9E0O - chains F and J of the 10 polymer chains in the assembly; structure by electron microscopy, 2.00 A resolution.

== Chain F (and J) ==
Protein: Lysine decarboxylase, inducible
From: Hafnia alvei ATCC 51873
Notes: chain J of this document is another copy of the same molecule, construct and numbering; everything in this record applies to it too
UniProt: G9Y9L1 (G9Y9L1_HAFAL); numbering as in UniProt (aligned over 1-710)
Sequence (710 residues; row label = number of the first residue in the row):
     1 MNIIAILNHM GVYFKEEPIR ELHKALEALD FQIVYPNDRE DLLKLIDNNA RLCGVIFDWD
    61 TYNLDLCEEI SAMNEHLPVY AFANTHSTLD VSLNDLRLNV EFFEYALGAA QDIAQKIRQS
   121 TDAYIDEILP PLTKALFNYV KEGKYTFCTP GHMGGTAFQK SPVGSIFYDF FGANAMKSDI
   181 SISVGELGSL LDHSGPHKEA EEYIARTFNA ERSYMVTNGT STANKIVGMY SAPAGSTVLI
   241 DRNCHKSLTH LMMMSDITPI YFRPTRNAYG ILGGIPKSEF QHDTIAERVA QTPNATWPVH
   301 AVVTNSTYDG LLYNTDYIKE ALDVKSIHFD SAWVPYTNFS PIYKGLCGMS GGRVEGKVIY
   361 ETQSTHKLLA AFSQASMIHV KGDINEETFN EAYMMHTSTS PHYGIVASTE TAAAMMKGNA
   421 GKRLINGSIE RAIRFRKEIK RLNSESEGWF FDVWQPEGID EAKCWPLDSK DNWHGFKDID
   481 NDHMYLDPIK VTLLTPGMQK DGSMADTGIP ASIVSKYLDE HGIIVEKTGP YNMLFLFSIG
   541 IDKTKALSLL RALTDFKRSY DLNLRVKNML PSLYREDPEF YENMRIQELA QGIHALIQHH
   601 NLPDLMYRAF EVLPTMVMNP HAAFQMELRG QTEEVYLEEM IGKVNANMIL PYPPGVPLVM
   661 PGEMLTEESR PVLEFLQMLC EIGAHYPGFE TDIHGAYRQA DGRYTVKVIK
Residues lining bound ligands:
  - A1BD1 ((2R)-6-amino-2-[(2E)-2-({3-hydroxy-2-methyl-5-[(phosphonooxy)methyl]pyridin-4-yl}methylidene)hydrazin-1-yl]hexanoic acid), molecule 1: Cys148, Thr149, Ser181, Ile182, Ser183, Ser398, Thr399, Ser400
  - A1BD1, molecule 2: Asn218, Gly219, Thr220, Ser221, Asn224, His245, Ser247, Thr304, Tyr308, Asp330, Ala332, Trp333, Ser364, His366, Lys367, Glu526, Tyr652

== How chain F and chain J interact ==
Residue-residue contacts (56):
  Gly11(F) - Asn37(J)
  Val12(F) - Asn37(J)
  Val12(F) - Asp41(J)
  Tyr13(F) - Val34(J)  hydrophobic
  Tyr13(F) - Tyr35(J)
  Tyr13(F) - Pro36(J)  hydrophobic
  Tyr13(F) - Asn37(J)  hydrogen bond (backbone-side chain)
  Tyr13(F) - Asp41(J)  hydrogen bond (backbone-side chain)
  Phe14(F) - Asp41(J)  hydrogen bond (backbone-side chain)
  Phe14(F) - Lys44(J)
  Phe14(F) - Leu45(J)  hydrophobic
  Phe14(F) - Asn48(J)
  Glu16(F) - Asn37(J)
  Ala83(F) - Lys543(J)
  Asn84(F) - Lys44(J)
  Asn84(F) - Lys543(J)  hydrogen bond (backbone-side chain)
  His86(F) - Lys543(J)  hydrogen bond (backbone-side chain)
  Ser87(F) - Arg434(J)
  Thr88(F) - Arg434(J)
  Thr88(F) - Phe435(J)
  Thr88(F) - Glu438(J)
  Thr88(F) - Ala546(J)
  Thr88(F) - Leu547(J)
  Thr88(F) - Leu550(J)
  Leu89(F) - Arg434(J)
  Leu89(F) - Lys437(J)
  Leu89(F) - Glu438(J)
  Leu89(F) - Arg441(J)  hydrogen bond (backbone-side chain)
  Asp90(F) - Arg441(J)
  Val91(F) - Glu438(J)
  Val91(F) - Arg441(J)  hydrogen bond (backbone-side chain)
  Val91(F) - Leu442(J)
  Ser92(F) - Arg441(J)
  Ser92(F) - Leu442(J)
  Ser92(F) - Glu445(J)
  Leu93(F) - Leu442(J)
  Leu93(F) - Glu445(J)  hydrogen bond (backbone-side chain)
  Leu93(F) - Ser446(J)
  Leu93(F) - Phe450(J)  hydrophobic
  Leu93(F) - Thr554(J)
  Leu96(F) - Leu442(J)  hydrophobic
  Leu96(F) - Arg551(J)  hydrogen bond (backbone-side chain)
  Leu96(F) - Thr554(J)  hydrogen bond (backbone-side chain)
  Arg97(F) - Arg558(J)  hydrogen bond (backbone-side chain)
  Leu98(F) - Arg551(J)  hydrogen bond (backbone-side chain)
  Asn99(F) - Arg551(J)
  Val100(F) - Arg551(J)  hydrogen bond (backbone-side chain)
  Phe102(F) - Thr544(J)
  Phe102(F) - Leu547(J)  hydrophobic
  Phe103(F) - Thr544(J)
  Glu104(F) - Asp542(J)
  Glu104(F) - Lys543(J)  hydrogen bond (side chain-backbone)
  Glu104(F) - Thr544(J)  hydrogen bond
  Tyr105(F) - Asn48(J)
  Ala106(F) - Asn49(J)
  Leu107(F) - Asn49(J)  hydrogen bond (backbone-side chain)
Other interface residues (no listed pair), chain F (29 interface residues in all): Trp59, Thr85, Glu199
Other interface residues (no listed pair), chain J (33 interface residues in all): Ile3, Ile33, Asp38, Arg51, Asp555, Lys567

== Summary ==
Chain F and chain J form an interface of 29 and 33 residues respectively; the contacts include 16 hydrogen
bonds. Polar pairs include Tyr13(F)-Asn37(J), Tyr13(F)-Asp41(J) and Phe14(F)-Asp41(J). Chain F binds compound
A1BD1.
Both chains are Lysine decarboxylase, inducible (Hafnia alvei ATCC 51873). Entry 9E0O (CryoEM structure of
inducible Lysine decarboxylase from Hafnia alvei L-hydrazino-Lysine analog at 2.04 Angstrom resolution) was
determined by electron microscopy together with 9DUI, 9E0Q, 9E0M and 9GNS from the same study.
